PDB entry 5KK7 | X-ray diffraction, 1.73 A resolution | chain A

Chain A:
Name: Endoplasmic reticulum mannosyl-oligosaccharide 1,2-alpha-mannosidase
Organism: Homo sapiens
Notes: EC 3.2.1.113
Reference sequence: Q9UKM7 (MA1B1_HUMAN); numbering as in UniProt (aligned over 245-699)
Chain sequence (455 residues; numbered 245 to 699; the number before each row is that of its first residue):
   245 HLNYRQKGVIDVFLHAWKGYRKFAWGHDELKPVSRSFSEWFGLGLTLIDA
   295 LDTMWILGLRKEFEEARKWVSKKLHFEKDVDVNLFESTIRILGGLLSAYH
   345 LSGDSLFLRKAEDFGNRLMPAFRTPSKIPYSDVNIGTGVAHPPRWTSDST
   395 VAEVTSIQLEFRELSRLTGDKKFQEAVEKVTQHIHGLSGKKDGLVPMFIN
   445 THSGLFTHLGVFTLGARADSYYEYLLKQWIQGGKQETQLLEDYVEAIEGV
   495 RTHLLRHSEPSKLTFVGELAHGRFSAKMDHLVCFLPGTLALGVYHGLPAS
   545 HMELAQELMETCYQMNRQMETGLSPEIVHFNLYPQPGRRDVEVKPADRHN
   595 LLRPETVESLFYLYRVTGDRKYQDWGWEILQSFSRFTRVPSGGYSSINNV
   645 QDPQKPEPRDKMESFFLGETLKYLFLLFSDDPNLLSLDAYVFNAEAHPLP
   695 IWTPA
Differences from the reference sequence: engineered mutation Ala688 (Thr in Q9UKM7)
Disulfide bonds: Cys527-Cys556
Metal / ion sites: Ca2+: Ala688 (together with alpha-D-mannopyranose)
Small-molecule neighbours: 1,4-butanediol (BU1): Leu595, Arg597, Glu657, Phe659
From the paper describing this entry:
  - Ca2+ coordination: Ala688
  - mutagenesis - T688A: decreased catalytic activity (citing earlier work)
  - mutagenesis - N327S, N327S/S375A/D376L/R461L/D523G/A590N/D591E, S375A, D376L, W389A, R461L, D523G, A590N, D591E: decreased catalytic activity
  - specificity-determining residues: Trp389, Arg461

Overview:
Ligands of chain A: 1,4-butanediol. From the paper: T688A, N327S and
N327S/S375A/D376L/R461L/D523G/A590N/D591E, among others, reduce catalytic activity; Ca2+ coordination by
Ala688; 10 substitutions were tested in all.
Chain A is Endoplasmic reticulum mannosyl-oligosaccharide 1,2-alpha-mannosidase (Homo sapiens); the structure,
Crystal structure of the class I human endoplasmic reticulum 1,2-alpha-mannosidase T688A mutant and
Thio-disaccharide substrate analog ..., was determined by X-ray diffraction (same publication as 5KIJ and
5KKB).
